PDB entry 6SMH | electron microscopy, 4.30 A resolution (low resolution: residue-level contacts below are approximate; hydrogen-bond / salt-bridge calls are withheld) | chains A and E of the 16 polymer chains in the assembly

# Chain A (and E)
Protein: Ribulose bisphosphate carboxylase large chain
Source organism: Synechococcus elongatus (strain PCC 7942 / FACHB-805)
Notes: EC 4.1.1.39; chain E of this document is another copy of the same molecule, construct and numbering; everything in this record applies to it too
UniProtKB: Q31NB3 (RBL_SYNE7); residues 19-465 here = UniProt positions 19-465
Sequence (447 residues; each row starts with the number of its first residue):
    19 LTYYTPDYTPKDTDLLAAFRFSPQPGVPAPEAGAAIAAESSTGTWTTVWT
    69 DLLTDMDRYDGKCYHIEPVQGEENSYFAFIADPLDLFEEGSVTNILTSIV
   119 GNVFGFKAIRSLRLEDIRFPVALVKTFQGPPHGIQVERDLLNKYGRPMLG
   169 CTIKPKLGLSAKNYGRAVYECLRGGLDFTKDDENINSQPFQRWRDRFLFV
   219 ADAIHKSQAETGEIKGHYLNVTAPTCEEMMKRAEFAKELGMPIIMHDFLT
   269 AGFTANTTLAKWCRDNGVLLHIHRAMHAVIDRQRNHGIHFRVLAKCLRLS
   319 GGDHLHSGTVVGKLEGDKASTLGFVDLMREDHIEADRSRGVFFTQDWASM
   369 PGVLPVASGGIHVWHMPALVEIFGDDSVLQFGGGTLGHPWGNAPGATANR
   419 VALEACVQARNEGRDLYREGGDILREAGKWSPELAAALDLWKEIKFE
Sequence notes: conflict Pro48 (Asp in Q31NB3), Asp78 (Lys in Q31NB3), Asp100 (Tyr in Q31NB3)

# How chain A and chain E interact
Contacting residue pairs (17):
  Arg76(A) - Asp349(E)
  Arg76(A) - Ser367(E)
  Leu102(A) - Lys143(E)
  Asp103(A) - Ser367(E)
  Glu107(A) - Lys143(E)
  Val139(A) - Ala140(E)
  Ala140(A) - Val139(E)
  Ala140(A) - Ala140(E)
  Ala140(A) - Lys143(E)
  Lys143(A) - Glu107(E)
  Lys143(A) - Ala140(E)
  Lys143(A) - Thr144(E)
  Thr144(A) - Lys143(E)
  Thr144(A) - Thr144(E)
  Asp349(A) - Arg76(E)
  Ser367(A) - Arg76(E)
  Ser367(A) - Asp103(E)
Interface residues without a listed pair, chain A (11 interface residues in all): Ala366
Interface residues without a listed pair, chain E (11 interface residues in all): Leu102, Ala366

# Overview
The chain A/chain E interface involves 11 residues from each chain.
Both chains are Ribulose bisphosphate carboxylase large chain (Synechococcus elongatus (strain PCC 7942 /
FACHB-805)). Entry 6SMH (Cryo-electron microscopy structure of a RbcL-Raf1 supercomplex from Synechococcus
elongatus PCC 7942) was determined by electron microscopy.
